Entry 8JOU (electron microscopy, 4.10 A resolution (low resolution: residue-level contacts below are approximate; hydrogen-bond / salt-bridge calls are withheld)); this record covers chains d and A of the 14 polymer chains in the assembly.

# Chain d
Protein: Virion-associated phage protein
Organism: Ralstonia phage GP4
UniProt: A0A345GU11 (A0A345GU11_9CAUD); numbering as in UniProt (aligned over 1-140)
Sequence (140 residues; numbered 1 to 140; the number before each row is that of its first residue):
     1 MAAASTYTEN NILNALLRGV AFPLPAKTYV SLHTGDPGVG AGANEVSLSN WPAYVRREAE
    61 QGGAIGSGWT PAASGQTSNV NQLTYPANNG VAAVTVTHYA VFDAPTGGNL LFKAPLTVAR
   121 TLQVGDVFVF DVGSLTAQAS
Disordered / not traced: 1-2, 139-140

# Chain A
Protein: rope protein of phage GP4
Organism: Ralstonia phage GP4
Sequence (120 residues; each row starts with the number of its first residue; X marks 120 residues of unknown identity (built as UNK)):
     1 XXXXXXXXXX XXXXXXXXXX XXXXXXXXXX XXXXXXXXXX XXXXXXXXXX XXXXXXXXXX
    61 XXXXXXXXXX XXXXXXXXXX XXXXXXXXXX XXXXXXXXXX XXXXXXXXXX XXXXXXXXXX
Disordered / not traced: 119-120

# Interface between chain d and chain A
Chain d side of the interface, 22 residues: Ala3, Ala4, Tyr99, Phe112, Ala114, Pro115, Leu116, Thr117, Val118, Arg120, Leu122, Gly125, Asp126, Val127, Phe128, Val129, Phe130, Ser134, Leu135, Thr136, Ala137, Gln138

# Summary
No residue of chain d is in contact with chain A.
Chain d is Virion-associated phage protein and chain A is rope protein of phage GP4, both from Ralstonia phage
GP4; the structure, Fiber I and fiber-tail-adaptor of phage GP4, was determined by electron microscopy
together with 8JOV from the same study.
